PDB entry 9E2Z | electron microscopy, 2.60 A resolution | chains 3 and 5 of the 13 polymer chains in the assembly

[Chain 3]
Molecule: Isoform 2 of DNA replication licensing factor MCM3
From: Homo sapiens
Notes: EC 3.6.4.12
UniProtKB: P25205 (MCM3_HUMAN), isoform P25205-2; residues -44 to 808 here correspond to UniProt positions 1-853 (UniProt number = residue number + 45)
Amino-acid sequence (853 residues; numbered -44 to 808; the number before each row is that of its first residue; numbers below 1 keep their minus sign (Met-44 is residue -44)):
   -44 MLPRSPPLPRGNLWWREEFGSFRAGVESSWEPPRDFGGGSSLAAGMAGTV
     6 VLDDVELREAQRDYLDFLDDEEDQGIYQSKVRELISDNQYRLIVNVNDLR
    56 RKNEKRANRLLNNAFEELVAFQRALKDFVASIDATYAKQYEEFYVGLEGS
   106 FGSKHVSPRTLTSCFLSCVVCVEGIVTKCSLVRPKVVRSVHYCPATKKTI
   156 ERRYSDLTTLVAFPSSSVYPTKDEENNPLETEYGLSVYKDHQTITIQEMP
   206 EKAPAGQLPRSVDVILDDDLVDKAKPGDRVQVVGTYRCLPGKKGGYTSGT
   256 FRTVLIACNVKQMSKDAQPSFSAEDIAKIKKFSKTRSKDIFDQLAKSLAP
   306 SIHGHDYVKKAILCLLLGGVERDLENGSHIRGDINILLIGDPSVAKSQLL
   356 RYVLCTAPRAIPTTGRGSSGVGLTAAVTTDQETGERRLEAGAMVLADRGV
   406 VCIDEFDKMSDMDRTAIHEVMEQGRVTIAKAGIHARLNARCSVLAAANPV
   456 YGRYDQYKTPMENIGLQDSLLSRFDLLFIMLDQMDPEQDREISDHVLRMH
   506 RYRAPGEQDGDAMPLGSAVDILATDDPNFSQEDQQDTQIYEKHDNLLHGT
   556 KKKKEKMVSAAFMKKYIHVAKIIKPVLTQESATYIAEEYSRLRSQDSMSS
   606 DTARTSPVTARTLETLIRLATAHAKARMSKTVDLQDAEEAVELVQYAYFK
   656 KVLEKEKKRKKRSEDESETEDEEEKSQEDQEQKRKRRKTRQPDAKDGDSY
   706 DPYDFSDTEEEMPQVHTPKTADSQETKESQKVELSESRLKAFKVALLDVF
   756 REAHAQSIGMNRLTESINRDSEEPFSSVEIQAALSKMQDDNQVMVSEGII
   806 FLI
Not modelled in the structure: -44 to 8, 28, 269-272, 534-541, 661-808
Curated features (UniProtKB/Swiss-Prot):
  - binding site (ADP): Ala350
  - modified residue: Lys248 (N6-acetyllysine)
Metal / ion sites: Mg2+: Ser352 (together with ATP)
Residues lining bound ligands:
  - ATP (adenosine-5'-triphosphate), molecule 1: Ser306, Ile307, His308, His310, Asp346, Pro347, Ser348, Val349, Ala350, Lys351, Ser352, Gln353, Glu410, Asn453, Ile497, His500, Val501
  - ATP, molecule 2: Glu427, Ser474, Arg478, Ala615, Arg616, Glu619

[Chain 5]
Molecule: DNA replication licensing factor MCM5
From: Homo sapiens
Notes: EC 3.6.4.12
UniProtKB: P33992 (MCM5_HUMAN); residues 1-734 here = UniProt positions 1-734
Amino-acid sequence (734 residues; row label = number of the first residue in the row):
     1 MSGFDDPGIFYSDSFGGDAQADEGQARKSQLQRRFKEFLRQYRVGTDRTG
    51 FTFKYRDELKRHYNLGEYWIEVEMEDLASFDEDLADYLYKQPAEHLQLLE
   101 EAAKEVADEVTRPRPSGEEVLQDIQVMLKSDASPSSIRSLKSDMMSHLVK
   151 IPGIIIAASAVRAKATRISIQCRSCRNTLTNIAMRPGLEGYALPRKCNTD
   201 QAGRPKCPLDPYFIMPDKCKCVDFQTLKLQELPDAVPHGEMPRHMQLYCD
   251 RYLCDKVVPGNRVTIMGIYSIKKFGLTTSRGRDRVGVGIRSSYIRVLGIQ
   301 VDTDGSGRSFAGAVSPQEEEEFRRLAALPNVYEVISKSIAPSIFGGTDMK
   351 KAIACLLFGGSRKRLPDGLTRRGDINLLMLGDPGTAKSQLLKFVEKCSPI
   401 GVYTSGKGSSAAGLTASVMRDPSSRNFIMEGGAMVLADGGVVCIDEFDKM
   451 REDDRVAIHEAMEQQTISIAKAGITTTLNSRCSVLAAANSVFGRWDETKG
   501 EDNIDFMPTILSRFDMIFIVKDEHNEERDVMLAKHVITLHVSALTQTQAV
   551 EGEIDLAKLKKFIAYCRVKCGPRLSAEAAEKLKNRYIIMRSGARQHERDS
   601 DRRSSIPITVRQLEAIVRIAEALSKMKLQPFATEADVEEALRLFQVSTLD
   651 AALSGTLSGVEGFTSQEDQEMLSRIEKQLKRRFAIGSQVSEHSIIKDFTK
   701 QKYPEHAIHKVLQLMLRRGEIQHRMQRKVLYRLK
Not modelled in the structure: 1-21, 305-312, 654-734
Curated features (UniProtKB/Swiss-Prot):
  - binding site (ADP): Arg371
  - modified residue: Ser2 (N-acetylserine), Ser315 (Phosphoserine), Lys392 (N6-acetyllysine), Lys396 (N6-acetyllysine), Ser605 (Phosphoserine), Lys696 (N6-acetyllysine)
Metal / ion sites: Zn2+: Cys172, Cys175, Cys197, Thr199, Cys207; Mg2+: Ser388 (together with ATP)
Residues lining bound ligands:
  - ATP (adenosine-5'-triphosphate), molecule 1: Ser342, Ile343, Phe344, Gly345, Asp382, Pro383, Gly384, Thr385, Ala386, Lys387, Ser388, Gln389, Glu446, Asn489, Leu532, His535, Val536
  - ATP, molecule 2: Arg371, Glu463, Gln464, Arg513, Val610, Arg611, Glu614

[Interface between chain 3 and chain 5]
Contacting residue pairs - 131 pairs, chain 3 then chain 5:
  Phe70(3) - Asp217(5)
  Thr117(3) - Asp223(5)
  Ser118(3) - Cys221(5)
  Ser118(3) - Val222(5)
  Ser118(3) - Asp223(5)  hydrogen bond
  Leu121(3) - Cys221(5)  hydrophobic
  Ala167(3) - Pro216(5)  hydrophobic
  Phe168(3) - Arg176(5)
  Phe168(3) - Phe213(5)  hydrophobic
  Pro169(3) - Phe213(5)
  Pro205(3) - Thr477(5)
  Pro205(3) - Asn479(5)  hydrogen bond (backbone-side chain)
  Ala210(3) - Asp438(5)
  Gly211(3) - Val435(5)
  Gly211(3) - Asp438(5)  hydrogen bond (backbone-side chain)
  Gln212(3) - Val258(5)
  Leu213(3) - Met429(5)
  Leu213(3) - Leu478(5)  hydrophobic
  Arg215(3) - Val161(5)
  Arg242(3) - Asp217(5)  salt bridge
  Cys243(3) - Pro216(5)
  Pro245(3) - Ile214(5)  hydrophobic
  Lys247(3) - Leu193(5)
  Lys247(3) - Asp210(5)  hydrogen bond (side chain-backbone)
  Lys247(3) - Tyr212(5)  hydrogen bond (side chain-backbone)
  Gly250(3) - Ala192(5)
  Gly250(3) - Leu193(5)  hydrogen bond (backbone-backbone)
  Gly250(3) - Asp210(5)  hydrogen bond (backbone-side chain)
  Tyr251(3) - Gly190(5)  hydrogen bond (side chain-backbone)
  Tyr251(3) - Tyr191(5)
  Tyr251(3) - Ala192(5)
  Tyr251(3) - Lys273(5)  hydrogen bond (side chain-backbone)
  Tyr251(3) - Phe274(5)  hydrogen bond (side chain-backbone)
  Tyr251(3) - Gly275(5)
  Thr252(3) - Gly190(5)
  Thr252(3) - Tyr191(5)  hydrogen bond (backbone-backbone)
  Thr252(3) - Ile214(5)
  Ser253(3) - Glu189(5)
  Ser253(3) - Gly190(5)
  Gly254(3) - Lys164(5)
  Gly254(3) - Ala165(5)  hydrogen bond (backbone-backbone)
  Thr255(3) - Ala163(5)
  Thr255(3) - Phe224(5)
  Phe256(3) - Ala163(5)  hydrogen bond (backbone-backbone)
  Phe256(3) - Ala165(5)  hydrophobic
  Pro305(3) - Asp367(5)
  Ser306(3) - Asp367(5)  hydrogen bond
  Ser306(3) - Leu369(5)
  Ser306(3) - Arg371(5)  hydrogen bond (backbone-side chain)
  Asp346(3) - Arg603(5)  salt bridge
  Pro347(3) - Ser512(5)
  Ser348(3) - Thr609(5)  hydrogen bond
  Ser348(3) - Arg611(5)  hydrogen bond
  Ser352(3) - Gln464(5)
  Gln353(3) - Leu369(5)
  Gln353(3) - Thr370(5)  hydrogen bond (side chain-backbone)
  Arg356(3) - Glu460(5)  salt bridge
  Arg356(3) - Gln464(5)
  Arg356(3) - Thr466(5)  hydrogen bond
  Tyr357(3) - Leu369(5)
  Ile366(3) - Thr475(5)
  Thr369(3) - Glu460(5)  hydrogen bond
  Thr369(3) - Ser468(5)
  Arg371(3) - Ala411(5)
  Arg371(3) - Asp453(5)  hydrogen bond (side chain-backbone)
  Arg371(3) - Asp454(5)  salt bridge
  Arg371(3) - Ala457(5)
  Gly372(3) - Ser468(5)
  Gly372(3) - Ile469(5)
  Gly372(3) - Ala470(5)  hydrogen bond (backbone-backbone)
  Gly372(3) - Lys471(5)
  Ser373(3) - Ala470(5)
  Ser374(3) - Ala470(5)  hydrogen bond (backbone-backbone)
  Ser374(3) - Lys471(5)
  Gly377(3) - Ala470(5)
  Gly377(3) - Lys471(5)
  Ala381(3) - Gly473(5)
  Thr384(3) - Arg425(5)
  Glu410(3) - His459(5)  salt bridge
  Lys413(3) - Val456(5)
  Asn453(3) - Thr509(5)
  Val455(3) - Met507(5)
  Tyr456(3) - Met507(5)
  Gly457(3) - Met507(5)
  Arg458(3) - Pro508(5)
  Arg458(3) - Glu597(5)  salt bridge
  Arg458(3) - Arg603(5)
  Arg458(3) - Ser604(5)  hydrogen bond (side chain-backbone)
  Tyr459(3) - Arg603(5)  hydrogen bond (backbone-side chain)
  Asp487(3) - Arg590(5)  salt bridge
  Met489(3) - Arg590(5)
  Met489(3) - Arg594(5)  hydrogen bond (side chain-backbone)
  Pro491(3) - Arg594(5)
  Asp494(3) - Arg590(5)  salt bridge
  Arg495(3) - Asn584(5)  hydrogen bond
  Arg495(3) - Ile587(5)
  Ile497(3) - Val610(5)  hydrophobic
  Ser498(3) - Tyr586(5)
  Asp499(3) - Lys583(5)  salt bridge
  Val501(3) - Leu613(5)  hydrophobic
  Val501(3) - Glu614(5)
  Leu502(3) - Ala579(5)
  Leu502(3) - Leu582(5)  hydrophobic
  Leu502(3) - Lys583(5)
  Leu502(3) - Val617(5)  hydrophobic
  Met504(3) - Leu365(5)  hydrophobic
  His505(3) - Lys363(5)  hydrogen bond
  His505(3) - Arg573(5)
  His505(3) - Glu614(5)  salt bridge
  His505(3) - Val617(5)
  Arg506(3) - Leu574(5)
  Arg506(3) - Ser575(5)
  Arg506(3) - Ala576(5)
  Tyr507(3) - Pro366(5)  hydrophobic
  Tyr507(3) - Arg573(5)  hydrogen bond (backbone-side chain)
  Arg508(3) - Gly571(5)
  Arg508(3) - Arg573(5)
  Asp514(3) - Phe631(5)
  Gly515(3) - Lys569(5)
  Gly515(3) - Cys570(5)
  Gly515(3) - Gly571(5)  hydrogen bond (backbone-backbone)
  Gly515(3) - Pro630(5)
  Asp516(3) - Gly571(5)
  Ala517(3) - Arg567(5)
  Ala517(3) - Cys570(5)
  Ala517(3) - Gly571(5)
  Met518(3) - Arg362(5)
  Met518(3) - Lys363(5)
  Leu520(3) - Gly439(5)
  Leu520(3) - Arg481(5)
  Lys660(3) - Asp601(5)  salt bridge
Interface residues without a listed pair, chain 3 (89 interface residues in all): Ser122, Leu162, Glu206, Ala208, Gly249, Thr258, Ala304, Ile307, Cys360, Pro367, Thr368, Thr383, Ala397, Leu400, Glu512, Gly521, Leu552
Interface residues without a listed pair, chain 5 (109 interface residues in all): Ser159, Ile168, Gln171, Arg173, Met184, Cys219, Gln225, Asp255, Arg364, Gly368, Asn426, Gly431, Ala472, Thr476, Arg513, Val568, Ser591, Ala593, Ser605, Pro607, Ile608

[Overview]
The interface between chain 3 and chain 5 involves 89 residues on one side and 109 on the other; the contacts
include 30 hydrogen bonds and 11 salt bridges. Polar contacts include Arg242(3)-Asp217(5), Asp346(3)-Arg603(5)
and Arg356(3)-Glu460(5).
Chain 3 is Isoform 2 of DNA replication licensing factor MCM3 and chain 5 is DNA replication licensing factor
MCM5, both from Homo sapiens; the structure, Cryo-EM structure of human CMG helicase stalled at G4-containing
DNA template, was determined by electron microscopy, deposited together with 9E2W, 9E2Y and 9E2X.
